Entry 1Z0B (X-ray diffraction, 1.55 A resolution); this record covers chain A.

Chain A:
Protein: Putative protease La homolog type
Organism: Archaeoglobus fulgidus
Notes: EC 3.4.21.53; fragment: proteolytic domain
UniProtKB: O29883 (LONH_ARCFU); numbering as in UniProt (aligned over 415-621)
Sequence (207 residues; each row starts with the number of its first residue):
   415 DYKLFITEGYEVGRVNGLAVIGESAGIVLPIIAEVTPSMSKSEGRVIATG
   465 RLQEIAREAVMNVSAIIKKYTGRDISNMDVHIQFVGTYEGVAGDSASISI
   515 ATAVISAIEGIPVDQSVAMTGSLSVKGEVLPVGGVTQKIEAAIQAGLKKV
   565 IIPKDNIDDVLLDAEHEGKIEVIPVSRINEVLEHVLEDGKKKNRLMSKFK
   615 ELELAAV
Unresolved in the structure: 415, 454-456
Sequence notes: engineered mutation Ala506 (Glu in O29883)
Ion coordination: Ca2+ site 1: Glu585, Val586, Val621; Ca2+ site 2 near Glu585 (its only coordinating residue here)
Reported in the primary citation:
  - catalytic residues: Ser509
  - catalytic residues: Lys552 (proposed by the authors, not directly observed)
  - mutagenesis - S509A: abolished catalytic activity
  - mutagenesis - D508A: unchanged catalytic activity

Summary:
The Ca2+ site 1 is built by Glu585, Val586 and Val621. The paper reports catalytic residues Ser509 and Lys552;
S509A abolishes catalytic activity.
Chain A is Putative protease La homolog type (Archaeoglobus fulgidus); the structure, Crystal Structure of A.
fulgidus Lon proteolytic domain E506A mutant, was determined by X-ray diffraction together with 1Z0C, 1Z0E,
1Z0G and 1Z0W from the same study.
